Entry 1CGQ (X-ray diffraction, 2.00 A resolution); this record covers chains A and C of the 3 polymer chains in the assembly.

== Chain A (and C) ==
Name: Protein (macrophage migration inhibitory factor)
Organism: Homo sapiens
Notes: engineered mutation(s): INS(A-M2); chain C of this document is another copy of the same molecule, construct and numbering; everything in this record applies to it too
UniProtKB: P14174 (MIF_HUMAN); residues 2-114 here correspond to UniProt positions 3-115 (UniProt number = residue number + 1)
Sequence (115 residues; each row starts with the number of its first residue; numbering starts at 0):
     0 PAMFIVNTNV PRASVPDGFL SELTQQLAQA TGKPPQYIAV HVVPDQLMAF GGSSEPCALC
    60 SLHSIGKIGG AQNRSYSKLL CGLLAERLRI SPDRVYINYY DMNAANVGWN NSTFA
Construct notes: insertion (1)
UniProt features mapped onto this chain:
  - active site: P0 (Proton acceptor)
  - binding site (substrate): K32, I64, N97
  - modified residue: K77 (N6-acetyllysine)

== Chain A / chain C interface ==
Pairs across the interface - 60 pairs, chain A then chain C:
  N6(A) - H40(C)
  Q45(A) - H40(C)  hydrogen bond
  Q45(A) - V42(C)
  L46(A) - R11(C)
  L46(A) - L19(C)
  L46(A) - H40(C)
  L46(A) - V41(C)  hydrogen bond (backbone-backbone)
  M47(A) - L19(C)
  M47(A) - V39(C)
  M47(A) - H40(C)
  A48(A) - L19(C)
  A48(A) - A38(C)
  A48(A) - V39(C)  hydrogen bond (backbone-backbone)
  F49(A) - I37(C)
  F49(A) - A38(C)  hydrophobic
  G50(A) - P34(C)
  G50(A) - Q35(C)
  G50(A) - I37(C)  hydrogen bond (backbone-backbone)
  G51(A) - T23(C)
  L58(A) - M2(C)  hydrophobic
  L58(A) - I4(C)  hydrophobic
  L58(A) - A38(C)  hydrophobic
  I67(A) - N105(C)
  N72(A) - A104(C)  hydrogen bond (side chain-backbone)
  N72(A) - N105(C)  hydrogen bond
  N72(A) - T112(C)
  R73(A) - N110(C)
  R73(A) - S111(C)
  R73(A) - T112(C)
  R73(A) - A114(C)
  S76(A) - G107(C)
  S76(A) - N110(C)
  S76(A) - S111(C)  hydrogen bond (side chain-backbone)
  S76(A) - T112(C)
  K77(A) - N110(C)  hydrogen bond (backbone-backbone)
  C80(A) - N110(C)
  P91(A) - N109(C)  hydrogen bond (backbone-backbone)
  P91(A) - N110(C)
  D92(A) - W108(C)  hydrogen bond (backbone-side chain)
  D92(A) - N109(C)
  V94(A) - G107(C)
  V94(A) - W108(C)
  Y95(A) - P0(C)
  Y95(A) - M2(C)  hydrophobic
  Y95(A) - Y36(C)  hydrogen bond (side chain-backbone)
  Y95(A) - A38(C)  hydrophobic
  Y95(A) - G107(C)
  Y95(A) - W108(C)
  Y95(A) - F113(C)  hydrophobic
  I96(A) - N105(C)
  I96(A) - V106(C)
  I96(A) - G107(C)  hydrogen bond (backbone-backbone)
  N97(A) - M2(C)
  N97(A) - H62(C)
  N97(A) - M101(C)
  N97(A) - N105(C)
  N97(A) - V106(C)
  Y98(A) - N105(C)  hydrogen bond (backbone-backbone)
  Y98(A) - G107(C)
  Y99(A) - H62(C)  hydrogen bond
Interface residues without a listed pair, chain A (26 interface residues in all): G69, G81, R93
Interface residues without a listed pair, chain C (30 interface residues in all): A1, V14

== Summary ==
26 residues of chain A and 30 residues of chain C are in contact, with 14 hydrogen bonds. Polar pairs include
Q45(A)-H40(C), N72(A)-A104(C) and N72(A)-N105(C). UniProt lists active-site residue P0(A) and 3
substrate-binding residues on chain A.
Chain A and chain C are both Protein (macrophage migration inhibitory factor) (Homo sapiens); the structure,
Macrophage migration inhibitory factor (mif) with alanine inserted between pro-1 and met-2, was determined by
X-ray diffraction together with 1CA7 and 1P1G from the same study.
